7X57 - chains G and I of the 10 polymer chains in the assembly; structure by electron microscopy, 3.63 A resolution.

== Chain G ==
Molecule: Histone H3.1
Organism: Homo sapiens
UniProt: P68431 (H31_HUMAN); residues 1-135 here correspond to UniProt positions 2-136 (UniProt number = residue number + 1)
Chain sequence (139 residues; each row starts with the number of its first residue; numbers below 1 keep their minus sign (Gly-3 is residue -3)):
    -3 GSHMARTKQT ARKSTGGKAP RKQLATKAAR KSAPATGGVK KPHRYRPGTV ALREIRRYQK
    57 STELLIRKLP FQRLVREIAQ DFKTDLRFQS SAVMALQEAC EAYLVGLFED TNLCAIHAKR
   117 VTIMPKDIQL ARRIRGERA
Not modelled in the structure: -3 to 58
Construct notes: expression tag (-3 to 0)
Curated features (UniProtKB/Swiss-Prot):
  - modified residue: Arg2 (Asymmetric dimethylarginine), Thr3 (Phosphothreonine), Lys4 (Allysine), Gln5 (5-glutamyl dopamine), Thr6 (Phosphothreonine), Arg8 (Citrulline), Lys9 (N6,N6,N6-trimethyllysine), Ser10 (ADP-ribosylserine), Thr11 (Phosphothreonine), Lys14 (N6-(2-hydroxyisobutyryl)lysine), Arg17 (Asymmetric dimethylarginine), Lys18 (N6-(2-hydroxyisobutyryl)lysine), Lys23 (N6-(2-hydroxyisobutyryl)lysine), Arg26 (Citrulline), Lys27 (N6,N6,N6-trimethyllysine), Ser28 (ADP-ribosylserine), Lys36 (N6,N6,N6-trimethyllysine), Lys37 (N6-methyllysine), Tyr41 (Phosphotyrosine), Lys56 (N6,N6,N6-trimethyllysine) and 8 more in UniProt
  - lipidation: Lys18 (N6-decanoyllysine)

== Chain I ==
Molecule: Widom601 DNA FW
Organism: synthetic construct
Sequence (145 nucleotides; each row starts with the number of its first residue; numbers below 1 keep their minus sign (DA-70 is residue -70)):
   -70 ATCAGAATCC CGGTGCCGAG GCCGCTCAAT TGGTCGTAGA CAGCTCTAGC ACCGCTTAAA
   -10 CGCACGTACG CGCTGTCCCC CGCGTTTTAA CCGCCAAGGG GATTACTCCC TAGTCTCCAG
    50 GCACGTGTCA GATATATACA TCGAT
Not modelled in the structure: -70 to -62, 60-74

== Chain G / chain I interface ==
Contacting residue pairs (13; chain G residue first):
  Arg72(G) - DC8(I)  salt bridge to the phosphate
  Arg83(G) - DC7(I)  phosphate contact
  Arg83(G) - DC8(I)  phosphate contact
  Phe84(G) - DC7(I)  phosphate contact
  Phe84(G) - DC8(I)  phosphate contact
  Gln85(G) - DC7(I)  phosphate contact
  Ser86(G) - DC7(I)  hydrogen bond to the phosphate
  Lys115(G) - DG28(I)  phosphate contact
  Arg116(G) - DG28(I)  phosphate contact
  Arg116(G) - DG29(I)  phosphate contact
  Val117(G) - DG27(I)  sugar contact
  Val117(G) - DG28(I)  phosphate contact
  Thr118(G) - DG28(I)  phosphate contact
Other interface residues (no listed pair), chain G (11 interface residues in all): Ser87, Met120

== In short ==
The interface between chain G and chain I involves 11 residues on one side and 5 on the other, with 1 hydrogen
bond and 1 salt bridge. Polar contacts include Ser86(G)-DC7(I) and Arg72(G)-DC8(I).
Chain G is Histone H3.1 (Homo sapiens) and chain I is Widom601 DNA FW (synthetic construct); the structure,
Cryo-EM structure of human subnucleosome (closed form), was determined by electron microscopy together with
7X58 and 7YOZ from the same study.
